PDB entry 5VHN | electron microscopy, 7.30 A resolution (low resolution: residue-level contacts below are approximate; hydrogen-bond / salt-bridge calls are withheld) | chains G and D of the 8 polymer chains in the assembly

# Chain G
Protein: 26S proteasome non-ATPase regulatory subunit 10
Organism: Homo sapiens
UniProtKB: O75832 (PSD10_HUMAN); residues 4-226 here = UniProt positions 4-226
Amino-acid sequence (223 residues; each row starts with the number of its first residue):
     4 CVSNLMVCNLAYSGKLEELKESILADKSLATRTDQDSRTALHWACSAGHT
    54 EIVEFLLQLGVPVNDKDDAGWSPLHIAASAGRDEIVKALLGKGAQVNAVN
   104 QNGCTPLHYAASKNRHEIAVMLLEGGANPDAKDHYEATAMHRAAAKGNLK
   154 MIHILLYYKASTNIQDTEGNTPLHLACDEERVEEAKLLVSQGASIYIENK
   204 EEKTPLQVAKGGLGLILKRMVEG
Not modelled in the structure: 4-7
Swiss-Prot annotation at these positions:
  - mutagenesis: E182 (E182A: Abolishes interaction with RB1)

# Chain D
Protein: 26S proteasome regulatory subunit 6B
Organism: Homo sapiens
UniProtKB: P43686 (PRS6B_HUMAN), isoform P43686-2; residues 145-406 here correspond to UniProt positions 114-375 (UniProt number = residue number - 31)
Amino-acid sequence (262 residues; row label = number of the first residue in the row):
   145 PEADSSIMMLTSDQKPDVMYADIGGMDIQKQEVREAVELPLTHFELYKQI
   195 GIDPPRGVLMYGPPGCGKTMLAKAVAHHTTAAFIRVVGSEFVQKYLGEGP
   245 RMVRDVFRLAKENAPAIIFIDEIDAIATKRFDAQTGADREVQRILLELLN
   295 QMDGFDQNVNVKVIMATNRADTLDPALLRPGRLDRKIEFPLPDRRQKRLI
   345 FSTITSKMNLSEEVDLEDYVARPDKISGADINSICQESGMLAVRENRYIV
   395 LAKDFEKAYKTV
Not modelled in the structure: 145-169

# Interface between chain G and chain D
Contacting residue pairs (54):
  L8(G) with Y392(D)
  C11(G) with Y392(D)
  N12(G) with Y392(D)
  Y15(G) with N353(D); Y392(D); I393(D)
  D37(G) with N390(D)
  Q38(G) with N390(D)
  D39(G) with R388(D); R391(D)
  R41(G) with R391(D); L395(D); K397(D)
  W46(G) with N390(D); R391(D); Y392(D)
  C48(G) with E356(D)
  S49(G) with S355(D); E356(D)
  A50(G) with E356(D)
  G51(G) with E356(D)
  D70(G) with K397(D)
  D71(G) with K397(D)
  A72(G) with K397(D)
  W74(G) with A396(D)
  I79(G) with E357(D)
  S82(G) with E356(D); E357(D)
  A83(G) with E356(D)
  R85(G) with E356(D)
  Q104(G) with E400(D)
  N105(G) with D362(D)
  H111(G) with E361(D)
  Y112(G) with D359(D); D362(D)
  A114(G) with E361(D)
  S115(G) with D359(D); E361(D)
  Y138(G) with R366(D)
  R145(G) with E361(D); D362(D)
  A146(G) with E361(D)
  A148(G) with R342(D)
  K149(G) with R342(D); E361(D)
  N151(G) with E361(D)
  D169(G) with K369(D)
  T170(G) with K369(D)
  E171(G) with K369(D)
  D181(G) with R338(D)
  E182(G) with R338(D); R339(D); R342(D)
  R184(G) with R339(D)
Also at the interface, not in a pair above, chain G (40 interface residues in all): K116
Also at the interface, not in a pair above, chain D (22 interface residues in all): V358

# Summary
Chain G and chain D form an interface of 40 and 22 residues respectively. UniProt lists one mutagenesis site
on chain G.
Chain G is 26S proteasome non-ATPase regulatory subunit 10 and chain D is 26S proteasome regulatory subunit
6B, both from Homo sapiens; the structure, Conformational Landscape of the p28-Bound Human Proteasome
Regulatory Particle, was determined by electron microscopy, deposited together with 5VGZ, 5VHF, 5VHH, 5VHI,
5VHJ, 5VHM and 5 further entries.
